5INF - chains A and B of the 6 polymer chains in the assembly; structure by X-ray diffraction, 2.75 A resolution.

Chain A (and B):
Name: Carboxyl transferase
From: Streptomyces ambofaciens ATCC 23877
Notes: chain B of this document is another copy of the same molecule, construct and numbering; everything in this record applies to it too
Reference sequence: A0ACI9 (A0ACI9_STRAM); residues 1-532 here = UniProt positions 1-532
Sequence (538 residues; each row starts with the number of its first residue; numbers below 1 keep their minus sign (Gly-5 is residue -5)):
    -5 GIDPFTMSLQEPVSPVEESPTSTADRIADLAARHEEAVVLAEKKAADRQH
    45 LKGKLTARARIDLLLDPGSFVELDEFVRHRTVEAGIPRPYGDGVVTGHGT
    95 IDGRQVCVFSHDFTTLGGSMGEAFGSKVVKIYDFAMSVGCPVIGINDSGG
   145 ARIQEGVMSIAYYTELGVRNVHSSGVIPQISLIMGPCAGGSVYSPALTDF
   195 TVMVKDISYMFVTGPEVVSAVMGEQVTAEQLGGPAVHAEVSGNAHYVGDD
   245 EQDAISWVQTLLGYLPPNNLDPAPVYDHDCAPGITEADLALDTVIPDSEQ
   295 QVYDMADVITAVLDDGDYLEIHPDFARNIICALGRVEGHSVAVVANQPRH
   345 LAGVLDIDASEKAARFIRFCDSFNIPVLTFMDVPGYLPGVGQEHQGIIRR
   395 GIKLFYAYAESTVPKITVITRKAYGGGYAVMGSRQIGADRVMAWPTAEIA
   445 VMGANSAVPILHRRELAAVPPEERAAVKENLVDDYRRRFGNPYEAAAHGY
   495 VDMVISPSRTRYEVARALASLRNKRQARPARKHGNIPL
Unresolved in the structure: -5 to 14, 76-80, 213-219, 452-479 (chain B: -5 to 14, 76-80, 449-481)
Differences from the reference sequence: expression tag (-5 to 0)
From the paper describing this entry:
  - binding site for hexanoyl-coenzyme A: Gly143, Ala145, Ile147, Tyr157, Gly184, Tyr187, Leu191, Ile396, Phe399, Gly420, Ala423
  - specificity-determining residues: Gly161 (proposed by the authors, not directly observed)

Interface between chain A and chain B:
Pairs across the interface (57; chain A residue first):
  Ser16(A) - Asp291(B)
  Thr17(A) - Asp286(B)
  Thr17(A) - Ile289(B)  hydrogen bond (side chain-backbone)
  Thr17(A) - Pro290(B)  hydrogen bond (side chain-backbone)
  Thr17(A) - Asp291(B)  hydrogen bond (backbone-side chain)
  Thr17(A) - Thr440(B)
  Arg20(A) - Pro439(B)  hydrogen bond (side chain-backbone)
  Arg20(A) - Thr440(B)
  Arg20(A) - Gly484(B)  hydrogen bond (side chain-backbone)
  Ile21(A) - Asp286(B)
  Ile21(A) - Pro439(B)  hydrophobic
  Ile21(A) - Ser500(B)
  Ile21(A) - Pro501(B)
  Asp23(A) - Tyr487(B)
  Leu24(A) - Pro439(B)  hydrophobic
  Leu24(A) - Tyr487(B)
  Leu24(A) - Val498(B)
  Leu24(A) - Ile499(B)
  Leu24(A) - Ser500(B)
  Arg27(A) - Tyr487(B)
  Gly62(A) - Tyr506(B)
  Gly62(A) - Arg510(B)  hydrogen bond (backbone-side chain)
  Ser63(A) - Arg510(B)
  Phe64(A) - Arg510(B)
  Val65(A) - Met497(B)  hydrophobic
  Val65(A) - Glu507(B)
  Val65(A) - Arg510(B)
  Leu67(A) - Arg434(B)
  Leu67(A) - Asp496(B)
  Leu67(A) - Met497(B)  hydrophobic
  Asp68(A) - Asp496(B)  hydrogen bond (backbone-backbone)
  Phe70(A) - Ala490(B)
  Phe70(A) - Ala491(B)
  Phe70(A) - Val498(B)  hydrophobic
  Val71(A) - Ala490(B)  hydrogen bond (backbone-backbone)
  Val71(A) - Ala491(B)
  Val71(A) - Gly493(B)
  Arg72(A) - Ala491(B)  hydrogen bond (backbone-backbone)
  Arg74(A) - His492(B)
  His92(A) - Arg434(B)
  Gln99(A) - Ser514(B)  hydrogen bond (side chain-backbone)
  Lys124(A) - Arg428(B)
  Lys124(A) - Gly493(B)  hydrogen bond (side chain-backbone)
  Lys124(A) - Asp496(B)  salt bridge
  Phe128(A) - Arg434(B)
  Phe128(A) - Ser514(B)
  Phe128(A) - Leu515(B)  hydrophobic
  Ser131(A) - Lys518(B)
  Ser131(A) - Arg519(B)  hydrogen bond (backbone-backbone)
  Val132(A) - Ser514(B)
  Val132(A) - Leu515(B)  hydrophobic
  Val132(A) - Asn517(B)  hydrogen bond (backbone-side chain)
  Val132(A) - Arg519(B)
  Gly133(A) - Arg519(B)
  Asn262(A) - Asn517(B)
  Asn262(A) - Arg519(B)
  Asp265(A) - Asn517(B)  hydrogen bond
Other interface residues (no listed pair), chain A (30 interface residues in all): Ala18, Glu66, Glu69, Met130
Other interface residues (no listed pair), chain B (32 interface residues in all): Asp433, Glu442, Asn485, Val495

Overview:
Chain A and chain B form an interface of 30 and 32 residues respectively; the contacts include 14 hydrogen
bonds and 1 salt bridge. Polar pairs include Lys124(A)-Asp496(B), Thr17(A)-Ile289(B) and Thr17(A)-Pro290(B).
From the paper: a binding site for hexanoyl-coenzyme A at Gly143(A), Ala145(A) and Ile147(A) among others; the
specificity determinant Gly161(A).
Chain A and chain B are both Carboxyl transferase (Streptomyces ambofaciens ATCC 23877); the structure,
Structural basis for acyl-CoA carboxylase-mediated assembly of unusual polyketide synthase extender units
incorporated into the stambomycin ..., was determined by X-ray diffraction together with 5ING and 5INI from
the same study.
